Entry 7COG (X-ray diffraction, 2.10 A resolution); this record covers chain A.

== Chain A ==
Name: Alpha/beta hydrolase
Source organism: Burkholderia stabilis
UniProt: A0A1Y1BQV9 (A0A1Y1BQV9_9BURK); residues 1-320 here correspond to UniProt positions 45-364 (UniProt number = residue number + 44)
Sequence (320 residues; row label = number of the first residue in the row):
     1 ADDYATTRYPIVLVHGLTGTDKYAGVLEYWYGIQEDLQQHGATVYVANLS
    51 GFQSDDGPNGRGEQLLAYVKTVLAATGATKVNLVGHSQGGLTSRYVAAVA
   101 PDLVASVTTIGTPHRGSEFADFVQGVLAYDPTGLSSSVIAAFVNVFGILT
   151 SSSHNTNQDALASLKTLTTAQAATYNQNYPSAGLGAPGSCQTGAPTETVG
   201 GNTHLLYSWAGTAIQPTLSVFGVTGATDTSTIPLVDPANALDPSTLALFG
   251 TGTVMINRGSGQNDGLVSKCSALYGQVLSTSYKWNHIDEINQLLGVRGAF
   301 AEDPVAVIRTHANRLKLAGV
Disulfide bonds: C190-C270
Metal / ion sites: Ca2+: D242, D288, Q292, V296

== In short ==
The Ca2+ site is built by D242, D288, Q292 and V296.
Chain A is Alpha/beta hydrolase (Burkholderia stabilis); the structure, Cholesterol esterase from Burkholderia
stabilis (monoclinic crystal form), was determined by X-ray diffraction, deposited together with 7COF.
